6U4A - chains A and C; structure by X-ray diffraction, 1.88 A resolution.

# Chain A
Molecule: Bromodomain-containing protein 3
Organism: Homo sapiens
Reference sequence: Q15059 (BRD3_HUMAN); numbering as in UniProt (aligned over 25-147)
Sequence (128 residues; numbered 20 to 147; the number before each row is that of its first residue):
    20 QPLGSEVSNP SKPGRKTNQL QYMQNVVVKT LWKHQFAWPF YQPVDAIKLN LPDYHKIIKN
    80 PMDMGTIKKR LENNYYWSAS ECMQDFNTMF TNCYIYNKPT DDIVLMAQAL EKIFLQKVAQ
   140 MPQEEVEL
Disordered / not traced: 20-27
Sequence notes: expression tag (20-24)
Swiss-Prot annotation at these positions:
  - region: K78 to P80 (Acetylated histone H3 binding)
  - natural variant: T36 (T36N: In a renal clear cell carcinoma sample)

# Chain C
Molecule: cyclic peptide 3.1_3
Sequence (13 residues; numbered 0 to 12; the number before each row is that of its first residue; numbering starts at 0):
     0 XWWIIPKVKK GCX
Modified positions: ACE (acetyl group) at position 0, NH2 (amino group) at position 12; K6, K9 (N(6)-acetyllysine; ALY)
Covalently attached groups: covalent link ACE_0-C11
From the paper describing this entry:
  - contacts within the chain: W1-G10 (backbone contact), I4-V7 (backbone contact), I4-K8 (backbone contact), I3-K8 (backbone contact)

# How chain A and chain C interact
Pairs across the interface (21):
  W57(A) - ACE_0(C)
  W57(A) - W1(C)
  W57(A) - W2(C)
  W57(A) - C11(C)
  P58(A) - W2(C)  hydrophobic
  F59(A) - K6(C)
  V63(A) - K6(C)
  L68(A) - W2(C)
  L68(A) - P5(C)
  L70(A) - K6(C)
  C112(A) - K6(C)
  N116(A) - K6(C)
  D120(A) - K6(C)
  D120(A) - V7(C)
  D121(A) - W2(C)
  D121(A) - K6(C)  hydrogen bond (backbone-backbone)
  D121(A) - V7(C)  hydrogen bond (backbone-backbone)
  D121(A) - K8(C)  salt bridge
  D121(A) - K9(C)  hydrogen bond (side chain-backbone)
  I122(A) - K6(C)  hydrogen bond (backbone-backbone)
  M125(A) - K9(C)
Other interface residues (no listed pair), chain A (14 interface residues in all): F55, L124
From the paper, about this interface:
  - specific contacts: W57(A)-W2(C), N116(A)-K6(C) (hydrogen bond)
  - interface residues, chain A: W57(A), N116(A)

# Summary
14 residues of chain A face 9 of chain C across their interface, with 4 hydrogen bonds and 1 salt bridge.
Among the polar pairs are D121(A)-K8(C), D121(A)-K9(C) and D121(A)-K6(C). The paper describes a contact
between W57(A) and W2(C); a hydrogen bond between N116(A) and K6(C). From the paper: interface residues W57(A)
and N116(A); contacts within the chain involving W1(C), G10(C) and I4(C) among others.
Here chain A is Bromodomain-containing protein 3 (Homo sapiens) and chain C is cyclic peptide 3.1_3. Entry
6U4A (BRD3-BD1 in complex with the cyclic peptide 3.1_3) was determined by X-ray diffraction, deposited
together with 6U61, 6U6K, 6U6L, 6U71, 6U72, 6U74 and 8 further entries.
